Entry 3TM7 (X-ray diffraction, 1.70 A resolution); this record covers chains C and D of the 4 polymer chains in the assembly.

[Chain C]
Molecule: Aspartate 1-decarboxylase beta chain
From: Escherichia coli
Notes: EC 4.1.1.11
Reference sequence: P0A790 (PAND_ECOLI); numbering as in UniProt (aligned over 1-24)
Chain sequence (26 residues; numbered -1 to 24; the number before each row is that of its first residue; numbers below 1 keep their minus sign (Gly-1 is residue -1)):
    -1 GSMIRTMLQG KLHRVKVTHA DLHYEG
Unresolved in the structure: -1 to 0
Construct notes: expression tag (-1 to 0)

[Chain D]
Molecule: Aspartate 1-decarboxylase alpha chain
From: Escherichia coli
Notes: EC 4.1.1.11
Reference sequence: P0A790 (PAND_ECOLI); numbering as in UniProt (aligned over 25-126)
Chain sequence (102 residues; row label = number of the first residue in the row):
    25 SCAIDQDFLD AAGILENEAI DIWNVTNGKR FSTYAIAAER GSRIISVAGA AAHCASVGDI
    85 VIIASFVTMP DEEARTWRPN VAYFEGDNEM KRTAKAIPVQ VA
Unresolved in the structure: 126
Construct notes: engineered mutation Ala72 (Asn in P0A790)
UniProt features mapped onto this chain:
  - active site: Ser25 (Schiff-base intermediate with substrate), Tyr58 (Proton donor)
  - binding site (substrate): Thr57, Gly73 to Ala75
  - modified residue: Ser25 (Pyruvic acid (Ser))

[Interface between chain C and chain D]
Contacting residue pairs (101; chain C residue first):
  Met1(C) - Pro94(D)
  Met1(C) - Asp95(D)  hydrogen bond (backbone-backbone)
  Ile2(C) - Thr92(D)
  Ile2(C) - Met93(D)
  Ile2(C) - Pro94(D)  hydrophobic
  Arg3(C) - Val91(D)
  Arg3(C) - Thr92(D)
  Arg3(C) - Met93(D)  hydrogen bond (backbone-backbone)
  Arg3(C) - Asp95(D)  salt bridge
  Arg3(C) - Ala98(D)
  Arg3(C) - Arg99(D)
  Thr4(C) - Phe90(D)
  Thr4(C) - Val91(D)
  Thr4(C) - Thr92(D)
  Met5(C) - Phe90(D)
  Met5(C) - Val91(D)  hydrogen bond (backbone-backbone)
  Met5(C) - Ala98(D)
  Met5(C) - Trp101(D)
  Leu6(C) - Ala88(D)  hydrophobic
  Leu6(C) - Ser89(D)
  Leu6(C) - Phe90(D)
  Leu6(C) - Trp101(D)  hydrogen bond (backbone-side chain)
  Leu6(C) - Pro103(D)
  Gln7(C) - Ala36(D)
  Gln7(C) - Gly37(D)  hydrogen bond (side chain-backbone)
  Gln7(C) - Ile38(D)
  Gln7(C) - Ser89(D)  hydrogen bond (backbone-backbone)
  Gln7(C) - Phe90(D)
  Gln7(C) - Val91(D)
  Gln7(C) - Pro103(D)
  Gln7(C) - Asn104(D)  hydrogen bond (backbone-backbone)
  Gly8(C) - Ala36(D)
  Gly8(C) - Ala88(D)
  Gly8(C) - Ser89(D)  hydrogen bond (backbone-backbone)
  Gly8(C) - Asn104(D)
  Lys9(C) - Ala36(D)
  Lys9(C) - Ile86(D)
  Lys9(C) - Ile87(D)
  Lys9(C) - Asn104(D)  hydrogen bond (backbone-backbone)
  Lys9(C) - Val105(D)
  Lys9(C) - Ala106(D)  hydrogen bond (backbone-backbone)
  Leu10(C) - Ile28(D)  hydrophobic
  Leu10(C) - Phe32(D)
  Leu10(C) - Ala36(D)  hydrophobic
  Leu10(C) - Val85(D)
  Leu10(C) - Ile86(D)
  Leu10(C) - Ile87(D)  hydrogen bond (backbone-backbone)
  Leu10(C) - Ala106(D)
  Leu10(C) - Phe108(D)  hydrophobic
  His11(C) - Ile86(D)
  His11(C) - Ala106(D)  hydrogen bond (backbone-backbone)
  His11(C) - Tyr107(D)
  His11(C) - Phe108(D)  hydrogen bond (backbone-backbone)
  Arg12(C) - Val49(D)
  Arg12(C) - Ile84(D)
  Arg12(C) - Val85(D)  hydrogen bond (backbone-backbone)
  Arg12(C) - Ile86(D)
  Arg12(C) - Phe108(D)
  Val13(C) - Ile69(D)  hydrophobic
  Val13(C) - Asp83(D)
  Val13(C) - Ile84(D)
  Val13(C) - Val85(D)  hydrogen bond (backbone-backbone)
  Val13(C) - Ile87(D)  hydrophobic
  Val13(C) - Phe108(D)  hydrophobic
  Val13(C) - Asn112(D)
  Lys14(C) - Ile69(D)
  Lys14(C) - Asp83(D)
  Lys14(C) - Asn112(D)  hydrogen bond (backbone-side chain)
  Val15(C) - Ile69(D)
  Val15(C) - Ser80(D)
  Val15(C) - Val81(D)
  Val15(C) - Gly82(D)  hydrogen bond (backbone-backbone)
  Val15(C) - Asp83(D)  hydrogen bond (backbone-backbone)
  Val15(C) - Val85(D)  hydrophobic
  Thr16(C) - Arg67(D)
  Thr16(C) - Ile68(D)
  Thr16(C) - Ile69(D)  hydrogen bond (backbone-backbone)
  Thr16(C) - Val81(D)
  Thr16(C) - Asn112(D)
  His17(C) - Ile69(D)  hydrogen bond (backbone-backbone)
  His17(C) - Ser70(D)
  His17(C) - Val71(D)  hydrogen bond (backbone-backbone)
  His17(C) - Val81(D)
  Ala18(C) - Val71(D)  hydrophobic
  Ala18(C) - Ala79(D)
  Ala18(C) - Val81(D)
  Asp19(C) - Val71(D)  hydrogen bond (backbone-backbone)
  Asp19(C) - Ala72(D)
  Asp19(C) - Gly73(D)  hydrogen bond (backbone-backbone)
  Asp19(C) - Ala76(D)
  Leu20(C) - Gly73(D)
  Leu20(C) - Ala76(D)
  Leu20(C) - His77(D)
  Tyr22(C) - Val71(D)
  Tyr22(C) - Ala72(D)  hydrophobic
  Tyr22(C) - Gly73(D)
  Glu23(C) - Ser25(D)
  Glu23(C) - Ala72(D)
  Gly24(C) - Ser25(D)  hydrogen bond (backbone-backbone)
  Gly24(C) - Tyr58(D)
  Gly24(C) - Ala72(D)

[Summary]
Chain C and chain D form an interface of 23 and 44 residues respectively; the contacts include 24 hydrogen
bonds and 1 salt bridge. Among the polar pairs are Arg3(C)-Asp95(D), Leu6(C)-Trp101(D) and Gln7(C)-Gly37(D).
Chain C is Aspartate 1-decarboxylase beta chain and chain D is Aspartate 1-decarboxylase alpha chain, both
from Escherichia coli; the structure, Processed Aspartate Decarboxylase Mutant with Asn72 mutated to Ala, was
determined by X-ray diffraction.
